5YEK - chains A and B; structure by X-ray diffraction, 2.19 A resolution.

== Chain A (and B) ==
Protein: TetR family transcriptional regulator
Source organism: Mycobacterium smegmatis
Notes: chain B of this document is another copy of the same molecule, construct and numbering; everything in this record applies to it too
UniProt: I7FDJ0 (I7FDJ0_MYCS2); residue numbers follow UniProt; this construct covers 2-205
Sequence (232 residues; each row starts with the number of its first residue; numbers below 1 keep their minus sign (Met-26 is residue -26)):
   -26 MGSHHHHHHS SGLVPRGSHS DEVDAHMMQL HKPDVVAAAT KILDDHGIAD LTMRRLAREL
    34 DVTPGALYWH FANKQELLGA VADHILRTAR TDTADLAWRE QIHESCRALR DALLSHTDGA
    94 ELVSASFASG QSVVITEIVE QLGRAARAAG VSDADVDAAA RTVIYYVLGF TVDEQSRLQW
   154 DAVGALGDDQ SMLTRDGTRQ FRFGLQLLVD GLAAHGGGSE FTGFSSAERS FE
Unresolved in the structure: -26 to 1, 64-68, 155-169, 189-205 (chain B: -26 to 0, 64-70, 156-168, 188-205)
Differences from the reference sequence: expression tag (-26 to 1)

== How chain A and chain B interact ==
Contacting residue pairs (9; chain A residue first):
  Arg27(A) with Lys47(B)
  Thr36(A) with Ala45(B)
  Pro37(A) with Tyr41(B)
  Gly38(A) with Tyr41(B)
  Tyr41(A) with Pro37(B); Gly38(B); Tyr41(B), hydrophobic
  Ala45(A) with Thr36(B); Pro37(B)
Other interface residues (no listed pair), chain A (7 interface residues in all): Asn46

== Overview ==
7 residues of chain A face 6 of chain B across their interface.
Chain A and chain B are both TetR family transcriptional regulator (Mycobacterium smegmatis); the structure,
Crystal structure of BioQ, was determined by X-ray diffraction (same publication as 5YEJ).
